Entry 5AKO (X-ray diffraction, 2.40 A resolution); this record covers chains A and D of the 4 polymer chains in the assembly.

== Chain A ==
Molecule: TSI2
Source organism: Pseudomonas aeruginosa
Reference sequence: Q9I0D9 (Q9I0D9_PSEAE); numbering as in UniProt (aligned over 1-77)
Amino-acid sequence (77 residues; row label = number of the first residue in the row):
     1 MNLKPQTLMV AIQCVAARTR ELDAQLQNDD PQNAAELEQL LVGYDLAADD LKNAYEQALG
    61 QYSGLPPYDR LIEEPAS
Unresolved in the structure: 1, 76-77

== Chain D ==
Molecule: TSE2
Source organism: Pseudomonas aeruginosa
Reference sequence: Q9I0E0 (Q9I0E0_PSEAE); residues 2-159 here correspond to UniProt positions 1-158 (UniProt number = residue number - 1)
Amino-acid sequence (179 residues; row label = number of the first residue in the row; numbers below 1 keep their minus sign (Met-19 is residue -19)):
   -19 MGSSHHHHHH SSGLVPRGSH MMSYDYEKTS LTLYRAVFKA NYDGDVGRYL HPDKELAEAA
    41 EVAPLLHPTF DSPNTPGVPA RAPDIVAGRD GLYAPDTGGT SVFDRAGVLR RADGDFVIPD
   101 GTDIPPDLKV KQDSYNKRLQ ATHYTIMPAK PMYREVLMGQ LDNFVRNAIR RQWEKARGL
Unresolved in the structure: -19 to 2, 38-40, 159
Construct notes: expression tag (-19 to 1)

== How chain A and chain D interact ==
Residue-residue contacts (17):
  Thr19(A) - Arg118(D)
  Asp23(A) - Arg118(D)  salt bridge
  Leu26(A) - Arg91(D)  hydrogen bond (backbone-side chain)
  Ala34(A) - Arg91(D)
  Ala35(A) - Phe18(D)  hydrophobic
  Glu38(A) - Leu89(D)
  Glu38(A) - Arg90(D)  hydrogen bond (side chain-backbone)
  Glu38(A) - Arg91(D)  hydrogen bond (side chain-backbone)
  Gln39(A) - Phe18(D)
  Gln39(A) - Asn21(D)
  Leu41(A) - Arg118(D)  hydrogen bond (backbone-side chain)
  Val42(A) - Arg118(D)
  Asp45(A) - Asn116(D)  hydrogen bond
  Asp45(A) - Arg118(D)  salt bridge
  Leu46(A) - Ser81(D)
  Leu46(A) - His123(D)
  Asp49(A) - Ser114(D)  hydrogen bond
Also at the interface, not in a pair above, chain A (15 interface residues in all): Asp29, Pro31, Leu40
Also at the interface, not in a pair above, chain D (15 interface residues in all): Ala60, Arg61, Phe83, Ala92, Leu119

== In short ==
Chain A and chain D each contribute 15 residues to their interface, with 6 hydrogen bonds and 2 salt bridges.
Among the polar pairs are Asp23(A)-Arg118(D), Asp45(A)-Arg118(D) and Leu26(A)-Arg91(D).
Here chain A is TSI2 and chain D is TSE2, both from Pseudomonas aeruginosa. Entry 5AKO (The complex of Tse2
and Tsi2 from Pseudomonas aeruginosa) was determined by X-ray diffraction.
